PDB entry 1FEU | X-ray diffraction, 2.30 A resolution | chains B and A of the 3 polymer chains in the assembly

# Chain B
Molecule: 19 nt fragment of 5S RRNA
Notes: fragment: includes loop e and helix iv
Sequence (19 nucleotides; each row starts with the number of its first residue):
    69 GCCGAUGGUAGUGUGGGGU

# Chain A
Protein: 50S ribosomal protein L25
Source organism: Thermus thermophilus
Reference sequence: P56930 (RL25_THETH); numbering as in UniProt (aligned over 1-206)
Chain sequence (206 residues; numbered 1 to 206; the number before each row is that of its first residue):
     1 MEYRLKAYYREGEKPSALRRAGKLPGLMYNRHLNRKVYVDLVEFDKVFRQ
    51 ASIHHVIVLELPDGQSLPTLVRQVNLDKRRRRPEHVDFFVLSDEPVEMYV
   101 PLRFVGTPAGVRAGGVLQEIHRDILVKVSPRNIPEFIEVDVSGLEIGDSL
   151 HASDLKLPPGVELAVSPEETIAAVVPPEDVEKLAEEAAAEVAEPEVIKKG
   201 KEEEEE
Disordered / not traced: 186-206
Ion coordination: Cd2+ site 1: Met1, His55, Glu135; Cd2+ site 2: His32, Ser92, Asp93; Cd2+ site 3: His54, Asp123; Cd2+ site 4: His121, Glu169; Cd2+ site 5 near Asp123 (its only coordinating residue here); Cd2+ site 6: His151, Asp154; Cd2+ site 7: Glu168 (shared with 3 residues of chain D)

# Chain B / chain A interface
Residue-residue contacts - 21 pairs, chain B then chain A:
  A73(B) with Tyr29(A), base contact; Asn34(A), hydrogen bond to the base
  U74(B) with Leu27(A), base contact; Asn34(A), hydrogen bond to the base
  G75(B) with Arg10(A), hydrogen bond to the sugar; Gly26(A), sugar contact; Leu27(A), sugar contact; Lys36(A), phosphate contact; Gln73(A), hydrogen bond to the base; Asn75(A), base contact; His85(A), hydrogen bond to the sugar; Asp87(A), hydrogen bond to the base
  G76(B) with Arg10(A), salt bridge to the phosphate; Pro15(A), phosphate contact; Arg19(A), hydrogen bond to the phosphate; Asn75(A), base contact; Glu84(A), sugar contact; His85(A), sugar contact
  U77(B) with Pro15(A), phosphate contact; Arg19(A), salt bridge to the phosphate; Glu84(A), sugar contact
Interface residues without a listed pair, chain A (14 interface residues in all): Ser16

# Summary
The interface between chain B and chain A involves 5 residues on one side and 14 on the other, with 7 hydrogen
bonds and 2 salt bridges. Polar pairs include A73(B)-Asn34(A), U74(B)-Asn34(A) and G75(B)-Gln73(A). The Cd2+
site 1 is built by Met1(A), His55(A) and Glu135(A).
Here chain B is 19 nt fragment of 5S RRNA and chain A is 50S ribosomal protein L25 (Thermus thermophilus).
Entry 1FEU (Crystal structure of ribosomal protein TL5, one of the ctc family proteins, complexed with a
fragment ...) was determined by X-ray diffraction.
